Entry 8FEG (electron microscopy, 2.54 A resolution); this record covers chains C and B of the 6 polymer chains in the assembly.

# Chain C
Molecule: Guanine nucleotide-binding protein G(i) subunit alpha-1
Organism: Homo sapiens
UniProtKB: P63096 (GNAI1_HUMAN); residues 1-354 here = UniProt positions 1-354
Amino-acid sequence (354 residues; numbered 1 to 354; the number before each row is that of its first residue):
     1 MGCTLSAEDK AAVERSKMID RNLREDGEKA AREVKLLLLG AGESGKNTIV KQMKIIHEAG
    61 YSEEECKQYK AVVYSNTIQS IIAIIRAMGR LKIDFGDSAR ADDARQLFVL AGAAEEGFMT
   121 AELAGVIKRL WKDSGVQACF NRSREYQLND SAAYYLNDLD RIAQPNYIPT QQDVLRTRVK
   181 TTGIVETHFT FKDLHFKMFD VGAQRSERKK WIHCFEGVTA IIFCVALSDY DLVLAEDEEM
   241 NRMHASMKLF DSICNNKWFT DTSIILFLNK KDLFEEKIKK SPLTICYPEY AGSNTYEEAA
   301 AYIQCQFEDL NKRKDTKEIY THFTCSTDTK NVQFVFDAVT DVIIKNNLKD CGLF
Not modelled in the structure: 1-4, 41-181, 203-208, 233-239
Construct notes: engineered mutation N47 (Ser in P63096), A203 (Gly in P63096), A245 (Glu in P63096), S326 (Ala in P63096)
Curated features (UniProtKB/Swiss-Prot):
  - region: K35 to K46, T48 (G1 motif), D173 to T181 (G2 motif), F196 to G202, Q204, R205 (G3 motif), I265 to D272 (G4 motif), T324, C325, T327 to T329 (G5 motif)
  - binding site (GTP): E43 to K46, T48, S151, L175 to T181, D200 to G202, Q204, N269 to D272
  - binding site (Mg(2+)): T181
  - modified residue: R178 (ADP-ribosylarginine), Q204 (Deamidated glutamine), C351 (ADP-ribosylcysteine)
  - lipidation: G2 (N-myristoyl glycine), C3 (S-palmitoyl cysteine)
  - natural variant: G40 (G40C: In NEDHISB; G40R: In NEDHISB), G45 (G45D: In NEDHISB), T48 (T48I: In NEDHISB; T48K: In NEDHISB), Q52 (Q52P: In NEDHISB), S75 (deletion: In NEDHISB; uncertain significance), Q172 (deletion: In NEDHISB), D173 (D173V: In NEDHISB), E186 to F189 (deletion: In NEDHISB; uncertain significance), C224 (C224Y: In NEDHISB), K270 (K270N: In NEDHISB; K270R: In NEDHISB), D272 (D272G: In NEDHISB), V332 (V332E: In NEDHISB; uncertain significance)
  - mutagenesis: G42 (G42R: Abolishes switch to an activated conformation and dissociation from beta and gamma subunits upon GTP binding. Abolishes interaction with RGS family members), E116 (E116L: Enhances interaction (inactive GDP-bound) with RGS14), Q147 (Q147L: Enhances interaction (inactive GDP-bound) with RGS14)

# Chain B
Molecule: Kappa-type opioid receptor
Organism: Homo sapiens
UniProtKB: P41145 (OPRK_HUMAN); residues 54-358 here = UniProt positions 54-358
Amino-acid sequence (308 residues; row label = number of the first residue in the row):
    51 LGSISPAIPV IITAVYSVVF VVGLVGNSLV MFVIIRYTKM KTATNIYIFN LALADALVTT
   111 TMPFQSTVYL MNSWPFGDVL CKIVLSIDYY NMFTSIFTLT MMSVDRYIAV CHPVKALDFR
   171 TPLKAKIINI CIWLLSSSVG ISAIVLGGTK VREDVDVIEC SLQFPDDDYS WWDLFMKICV
   231 FIFAFVIPVL IIIVCYTLMI LRLKSVRLLS GSREKDRNLR RITRLVLVVV AVFVVCWTPI
   291 HIFILVEALG STSHSTAALS SYYFCIALGY TNSCLNPILY AFLDENFKRC FRDFCFPLKM
   351 RMERQSTS
Not modelled in the structure: 51-55, 203-205, 217-219, 340-358
Construct notes: expression tag (51-53); conflict L135 (Ile in P41145), C324 (Ser in P41145)
Curated features (UniProtKB/Swiss-Prot):
  - lipidation: C345 (S-palmitoyl cysteine)
Disulfide bonds: C131-C210
From the paper describing this entry:
  - binding site for Ace-tyr-ala-dty-thr-thr-cys-thr-dpn-XT9: D138
  - mutagenesis - D138N (8-fold): decreased signaling with Ace-tyr-ala-dty-thr-thr-cys-thr-dpn-XT9
  - mutagenesis - D138N (1,000-fold): decreased signaling in response to U50,488
  - mutagenesis - D138A, D138N: decreased binding to Ace-tyr-ala-dty-thr-thr-cys-thr-dpn-XT9
  - binding site for Ace-tyr-ala-dty-thr-thr-cys-thr-dpn-XT9: Q115, L135, Y139, M142, E209, C210, V230, W287, I290, F293, I294, E297, S303, H304, A308, L309, Y312, I316, G319, Y320 (from molecular simulation)
  - mutagenesis - K227A, Y312A (4-fold): decreased signaling
  - mutagenesis - E209A, E297A, L309A: increased signaling with Ace-tyr-ala-dty-thr-thr-cys-thr-dpn-XT9
  - mutagenesis - Y312A: abolished signaling
  - mutagenesis - K227A: decreased signaling in response to DNCP-beta-NalA(1)
  - mutagenesis - E209A, E297A, L309A: increased signaling in response to DNCP-beta-NalA(1)
  - mutagenesis - E209A, E297A, L309A: decreased signaling in response to dynorphin

# Chain C / chain B interface
Residue-residue contacts - 46 pairs, chain C then chain B:
  R32(C) with D168(B), salt bridge
  D193(C) with V164(B); K165(B), salt bridge
  K314(C) with S262(B)
  D315(C) with S262(B); E264(B)
  T316(C) with L258(B)
  K317(C) with L258(B)
  E318(C) with R257(B), salt bridge; L258(B)
  Y320(C) with R257(B)
  T340(C) with P163(B)
  D341(C) with R252(B), salt bridge; V256(B); L258(B)
  I343(C) with P163(B)
  I344(C) with V160(B); P163(B), hydrophobic; R252(B); L253(B), hydrophobic
  K345(C) with L258(B)
  N347(C) with A159(B), hydrogen bond (side chain-backbone); P163(B); R170(B)
  L348(C) with V160(B), hydrophobic; L253(B), hydrophobic; L259(B), hydrophobic; I272(B), hydrophobic
  K349(C) with N336(B)
  D350(C) with T92(B); T94(B); R170(B), salt bridge; N336(B)
  C351(C) with T94(B); A159(B), hydrophobic; R170(B), hydrogen bond; D334(B)
  G352(C) with D334(B); E335(B), hydrogen bond (backbone-backbone); N336(B), hydrogen bond (backbone-side chain)
  L353(C) with M249(B), hydrophobic; R271(B), hydrogen bond (backbone-side chain); I272(B); L275(B), hydrophobic
  F354(C) with N268(B); R271(B), hydrogen bond (backbone-side chain)
Also at the interface, not in a pair above, chain C (26 interface residues in all): A31, K192, L194, I319, V342
Also at the interface, not in a pair above, chain B (31 interface residues in all): D155, R156, A166, L167, K265, L333

# Overview
26 residues of chain C and 31 residues of chain B are in contact; the contacts include 6 hydrogen bonds and 5
salt bridges. Among the polar pairs are R32(C)-D168(B), D193(C)-K165(B) and E318(C)-R257(B). From the paper: a
binding site for Ace-tyr-ala-dty-thr-thr-cys-thr-dpn-XT9 at D138(B), Q115(B) and L135(B) among others; E209A,
E297A and L309A of chain B increase signaling with Ace-tyr-ala-dty-thr-thr-cys-thr-dpn-XT9; 7 substitutions
were tested in all.
Here chain C is Guanine nucleotide-binding protein G(i) subunit alpha-1 and chain B is Kappa-type opioid
receptor, both from Homo sapiens. Entry 8FEG (CryoEM structure of Kappa Opioid Receptor bound to a
semi-peptide and Gi1) was determined by electron microscopy.
